8ESD - chains F and S of the 4 polymer chains in the assembly; structure by X-ray diffraction, 3.33 A resolution.

== Chain F ==
Molecule: COMM domain-containing protein 5
From: Homo sapiens
UniProt: Q9GZQ3 (COMD5_HUMAN); residue numbers follow UniProt; this construct covers 149-222
Sequence (75 residues; each row starts with the number of its first residue):
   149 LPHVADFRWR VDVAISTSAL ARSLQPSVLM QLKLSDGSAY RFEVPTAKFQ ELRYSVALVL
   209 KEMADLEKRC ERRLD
Sequence notes: expression tag (223)

== Chain S ==
Molecule: COMM domain-containing protein 7
From: Homo sapiens
UniProt: Q86VX2 (COMD7_HUMAN); residues 131-200 here = UniProt positions 131-200
Sequence (70 residues; numbered 131 to 200; the number before each row is that of its first residue):
   131 INQLIDMEWK FGVTSGSSEL EKVGSIFLQL KLVVKKGNQT ENVYIELTLP QFYSFLHEME
   191 RVRTSMECFC

== Interface between chain F and chain S ==
Residue-residue contacts (29; chain F residue first):
  Arg-156(F) / Ser-148(S)
  Arg-156(F) / Glu-149(S)  salt bridge
  Trp-157(F) / Ser-147(S)  hydrogen bond (side chain-backbone)
  Trp-157(F) / Ser-148(S)  hydrogen bond (backbone-side chain)
  Arg-158(F) / Thr-144(S)
  Arg-158(F) / Gly-146(S)
  Arg-158(F) / Ser-147(S)
  Arg-158(F) / Phe-157(S)
  Arg-158(F) / Gln-159(S)
  Arg-158(F) / Glu-176(S)  salt bridge
  Val-159(F) / Thr-144(S)
  Val-159(F) / Ser-145(S)  hydrogen bond (backbone-backbone)
  Val-159(F) / Gly-146(S)  hydrogen bond (backbone-backbone)
  Asp-160(F) / Val-143(S)
  Asp-160(F) / Thr-144(S)  hydrogen bond
  Asp-160(F) / Phe-157(S)
  Val-161(F) / Gly-142(S)
  Val-161(F) / Val-143(S)  hydrogen bond (backbone-backbone)
  Ala-162(F) / Lys-140(S)
  Ala-162(F) / Phe-141(S)
  Ile-163(F) / Phe-141(S)  hydrogen bond (backbone-backbone)
  Ile-163(F) / Gly-142(S)
  Ile-163(F) / Val-143(S)
  Ser-164(F) / Lys-140(S)
  Ser-164(F) / Phe-141(S)  hydrogen bond (backbone-backbone)
  Thr-165(F) / Trp-139(S)
  Ser-166(F) / Glu-138(S)
  Ser-166(F) / Trp-139(S)  hydrogen bond (side chain-backbone)
  Glu-191(F) / Lys-140(S)  salt bridge
Also at the interface, not in a pair above, chain F (13 interface residues in all): Phe-155
Also at the interface, not in a pair above, chain S (16 interface residues in all): Met-137
From the paper, about this interface:
  - specific contacts: Arg-156(F)/Glu-149(S), Trp-157(F)/Ser-148(S) (hydrogen bond), Ser-166(F)/Trp-139(S) (hydrogen bond)

== Summary ==
Chain F and chain S form an interface of 13 and 16 residues respectively, with 9 hydrogen bonds and 3 salt
bridges. Among the polar pairs are Arg-156(F)/Glu-149(S), Arg-158(F)/Glu-176(S) and Glu-191(F)/Lys-140(S). The
paper describes a contact between Arg-156(F) and Glu-149(S); hydrogen bonds between Trp-157(F) and Ser-148(S)
and Ser-166(F) and Trp-139(S).
Chain F is COMM domain-containing protein 5 and chain S is COMM domain-containing protein 7, both from Homo
sapiens; the structure, Crystal structure of COMMD7-COMMD9-COMMD5-COMMD10 tetramer, was determined by X-ray
diffraction together with 8ESE, 8F2R and 8F2U from the same study.
